PDB entry 6ZZY | electron microscopy, 3.16 A resolution | chains B and C of the 23 polymer chains in the assembly

== Chain B ==
Protein: Photosystem I P700 chlorophyll a apoprotein A2
From: Chlorella ohadii
Notes: EC 1.97.1.12
UniProtKB: W8SUA3 (W8SUA3_CHLSO); residues 6-734 here correspond to UniProt positions 5-733 (UniProt number = residue number - 1)
Chain sequence (731 residues; numbered 4 to 734; the number before each row is that of its first residue):
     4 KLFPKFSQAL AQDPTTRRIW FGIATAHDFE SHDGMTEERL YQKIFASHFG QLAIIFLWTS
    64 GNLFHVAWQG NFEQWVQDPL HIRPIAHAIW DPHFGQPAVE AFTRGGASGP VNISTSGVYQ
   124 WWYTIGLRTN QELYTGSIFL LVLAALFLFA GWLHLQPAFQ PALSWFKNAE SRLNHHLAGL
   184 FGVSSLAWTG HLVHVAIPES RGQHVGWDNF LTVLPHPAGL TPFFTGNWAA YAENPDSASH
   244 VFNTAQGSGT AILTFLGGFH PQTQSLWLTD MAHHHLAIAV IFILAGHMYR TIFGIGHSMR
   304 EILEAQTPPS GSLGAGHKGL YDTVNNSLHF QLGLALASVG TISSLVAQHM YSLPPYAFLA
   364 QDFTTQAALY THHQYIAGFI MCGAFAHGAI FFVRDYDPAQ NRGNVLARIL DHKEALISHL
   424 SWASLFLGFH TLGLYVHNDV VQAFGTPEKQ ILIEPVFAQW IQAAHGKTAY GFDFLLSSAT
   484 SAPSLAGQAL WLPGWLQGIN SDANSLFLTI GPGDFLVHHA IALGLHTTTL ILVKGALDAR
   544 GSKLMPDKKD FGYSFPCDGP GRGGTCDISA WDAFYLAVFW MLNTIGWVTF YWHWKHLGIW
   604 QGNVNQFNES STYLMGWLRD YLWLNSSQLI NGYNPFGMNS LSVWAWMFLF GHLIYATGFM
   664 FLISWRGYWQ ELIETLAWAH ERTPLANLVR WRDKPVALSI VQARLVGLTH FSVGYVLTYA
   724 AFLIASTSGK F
Differences from the reference sequence: insertion (5); conflict Ala241 (Val240 in W8SUA3), Ala402 (Glu401 in W8SUA3), Gln403 (Ala402 in W8SUA3)
Metal / ion sites: 4Fe-4S cluster Fe: Cys560, Cys569 (shared with 2 residues of chain A)
Residues lining bound ligands:
  - beta-carotene (BCR), molecule 1: Leu55, Ile58, Phe59, Trp61, Phe150, Gly182, Leu183, Val186, Ser187
  - beta-carotene (BCR), molecule 2: Phe59, Thr62, Leu66, Trp124, Trp125, Ile128, Leu130, Gly139, Phe142, Leu143, Trp210
  - beta-carotene (BCR), molecule 3: Leu189, Leu223, Phe226, Phe227, Leu279, Val283, Ile286, Leu287, His290, Ile298
  - beta-carotene (BCR), molecule 4: Phe333, Gly336, Leu337, Ala340, Thr344, Met384, Ala387, Phe388, Gly391, Phe394, Phe395, Ala539
  - beta-carotene (BCR), molecule 5: Leu409, Ile412, Leu419, Val536, Leu540
  - beta-carotene (BCR), molecule 6: Leu435, Gly436, Val439
  - beta-carotene (BCR), molecule 7: Trp649, Met650, Phe653, Trp672, Leu675, Ile676, Leu679
  - beta-carotene (BCR), molecule 8: Thr686, Pro687, Leu688, Ala689
  - chlorophyll b (CHL): Trp210, Asp211, Leu214
  - chlorophyll a isomer (CL0): Leu621, Leu625, Trp626
  - chlorophyll a (CLA), molecule 1: Phe6, Phe9, Gly25, Ile26, Ala29, His30, Phe32, His35, Lys46, Ser50, Gln54, Ile57
  - chlorophyll a (CLA), molecule 2: Thr19, Ile22, Trp23, Ile676, Leu679, Ala680, His683, Arg693, Trp694, Arg695, Pro698, Val699, Leu701
  - chlorophyll a (CLA), molecule 3: Trp23, Phe653, Leu656, Ile657, Thr660, Met663, Phe664, Leu701, Val709, Thr712, His713, Val716
  - chlorophyll a (CLA), molecule 4: Ile26, Ala27, Thr28, Ala29, His30, Asp31, His332, Leu335, Leu339, Phe382, Ile383, Cys385, Gly386, Ala389, His390, Ile393, Arg397, Tyr556, Trp574, Phe577, Leu708, Thr712, Val716, Leu720
  - chlorophyll a (CLA), molecule 5: His30, Phe32, Glu33, Tyr44, Ile47, Ser50, His51, Gln54, Leu55, Ile58, Phe169, Arg175, His179, Leu183, Phe184, Leu331, His332, Gln334, Leu335, Ala338, Leu339, Val342
  - chlorophyll a (CLA), molecule 6: His30, Gln54, Ile57, Ile58, Trp61, Leu339, Val342, Ile379, Phe382, Ile383
  - chlorophyll a (CLA), molecule 7: Phe48, Phe52, Leu146, Leu149, Phe150, Ala153, Leu156, His157, Ala161, Phe162, Pro164, Trp168
  - chlorophyll a (CLA), molecule 8: Phe48, His51, Phe52, Leu55, Trp124, Trp168, Phe169, Asn171, Ser174, Arg175, His178, His179, Gly182, Leu183, Phe184, Tyr359
  - chlorophyll a (CLA), molecule 9: Ile57, Leu60, Trp61, Ser63, Gly64, Phe67, His68, Trp71, Gln72, His90, Ala91, Ile92, Trp93, Leu144
  - chlorophyll a (CLA), molecule 10: Ile57, Trp61, Asn65, His68, Val69, Ala89, His90, Asn115, Ile116, Ser117, Thr118, Ser119, Val121, Val646, Trp647, Met650
  - chlorophyll a (CLA), molecule 11: Ile58, Phe59, Trp61, Thr62, Ser119, Gly120, Val121, Trp124, Val186, Ser187, Ala190, Val342, Ile345, Ser346, Val349, Met353, Tyr359, Leu372, His375, His376, Ile379, Ile383
  - chlorophyll a (CLA), molecule 12: Trp61, Asn65, Thr118, Ser119, Ala371, Leu372, Thr374, His375, Tyr378, Ile379, Phe382, Trp647, Met650, Val719, Leu720, Tyr722, Ala723, Ile727
  - chlorophyll a (CLA), molecule 13: His90, Ala91, Ile92, Trp93, Asp94, His96, Phe97, Phe105, Asn115, Ser645, Val646, Trp649
  - chlorophyll a (CLA), molecule 14: Trp124, Thr127, Ile128, Leu183, Phe184, Ser187, Ser188, Trp191, Leu195, Leu269, Leu271, Met274, His277, His278, Ile281, Phe285, Ile345, Leu348, Val349, His352, Met353, Pro358, Tyr359
  - chlorophyll a (CLA), molecule 15: Ile128, Gly129, Leu130, Glu135, Thr138, Gly139, Phe142, Ser187, Ala190, Trp191, Gly193, His194, His197, Val198, Val208, Gly209, Trp210, Phe213
  - chlorophyll a (CLA), molecule 16: Trp168, Asn171, Ser174, His178, Thr294, Ile295, Phe296
  - chlorophyll a (CLA), molecule 17: Ala172, Arg175, Leu176, His179, Leu180, Phe184, Met302, Leu306, Tyr324, Val327, Asn328, Leu337, Ala338, Ser341, Val342, Ile345
  - chlorophyll a (CLA), molecule 18: Leu176, Leu180, Phe184, Ile284, Phe285, Ala288, Met291, Tyr292, Met302, Ile305
  - chlorophyll a (CLA), molecule 19: Asn177, His178, Ala181, Gly182, Val186, Ile286, His290, Tyr292, Thr294, Phe296, Ile298
  - chlorophyll a (CLA), molecule 20: Leu189, Ala190, Thr192, Gly193, Val196, His197, Phe213, Leu214, Val216, Leu217, Pro218, His219, Gly222, Leu223, Phe227, Tyr234, Ile255, Leu256, Leu279
  - chlorophyll a (CLA), molecule 21: Phe226, Trp231, Ala232, Tyr234, Ala235, Leu256, Phe258, His276, Leu279, Ala280, Val283, Ile284, Leu287, Leu493
  - chlorophyll a (CLA), molecule 22: Thr257, Phe258, Gly260, Gly261, Leu269, Asp273, Met274, His276, His277, Ala280, Ile281, Ile284, His352, Leu356, Trp494, Trp498
  - chlorophyll a (CLA), molecule 23: Leu287, Ala288, His290, Met291, Ile298, Gly299, His300
  - chlorophyll a (CLA), molecule 24: Met291, His300, Glu304, Ile305, Ala308, Gln309
  - chlorophyll a (CLA), molecule 25: Ile305, Leu306, Gln309, Leu316, His320, Leu323, Val327, Phe333, Val408, Leu409, Ile412
  - chlorophyll a (CLA), molecule 26: Ala308, Gln309, Thr310, Pro311, Pro312, Ser315, Leu316
  - chlorophyll a (CLA), molecule 27: Ser315, Leu316, Val408, Arg411, Ile412, Asp414, His415, Leu419, His422
  - chlorophyll a (CLA), molecule 28: Leu337, Ala340, Ser341, Thr344, Leu348, Gln351, His352, Tyr354, Ser355, Leu356, Trp498, Leu509, Phe510
  - chlorophyll a (CLA), molecule 29: Thr344, Ser347, Leu348, Gln351, Gln377, Gly381, Met384, Phe388, Leu528, Thr531, Thr532, Leu535, Met584, Thr587, Ile588
  - chlorophyll a (CLA), molecule 30: Gln351, Tyr354, Tyr373, Gln377, Phe460, Ala461, Trp463, Ile464, Gln465, His468, Phe510, Leu511, Ile513, His521, Ile524, Leu528, Val591, Tyr594, Trp595, Lys598
  - chlorophyll a (CLA), molecule 31: Tyr378, Thr434, Leu435, Tyr438, Val520, Ala523, Leu526, Asn586, Gly589, Trp590, Phe593, Leu617, Trp620, Leu621, Leu625, Ser629, Ile633, Phe651, His655, Tyr658, Tyr718, Thr721, Tyr722, Phe725
  - chlorophyll a (CLA), molecule 32: Ala418, His422, Trp425
  - chlorophyll a (CLA), molecule 33: Leu419, His422, Leu423, Trp425, Ala525, Leu528, His529, Thr532
  - chlorophyll a (CLA), molecule 34: Ser421, His422, Ser424, Trp425, Leu428, Phe432
  - chlorophyll a (CLA), molecule 35: Ser424, Ser427, Leu428, Gly431, Phe432, Leu435, Leu526, Thr530, Leu533, Ile534, Leu579, Phe582, Trp583
  - chlorophyll a (CLA), molecule 36: Trp425, Leu428, Phe429, Phe432, His433
  - chlorophyll a (CLA), molecule 37: Trp425, Phe429, Leu430, Ile456, Glu457, Pro458, Val459, Phe460, Ala461, Asp517, Phe518, His521, His522, Ala525, His529
  - chlorophyll a (CLA), molecule 38: Leu435, Val439, Asp442, Leu526, Phe582, Trp583, Asn586, Trp590, Leu617, Leu621, Tyr658, Phe714
  - chlorophyll a (CLA), molecule 39: Gly436, Leu437, Val439, His440, Val443, Phe447, Lys452, Ile454
  - chlorophyll a (CLA), molecule 40: Phe460, Trp463, Phe477
  - chlorophyll a (CLA), molecule 41: Trp463, Ile464, Ala467, His468, Phe477, Leu478, Leu479, Pro486, Trp494, Trp498, Phe510
  - chlorophyll a (CLA), molecule 42: Leu478, Ala485, Pro486, Ala489, Gly490, Leu493, Trp494
  - chlorophyll a (CLA), molecule 43: Tyr636, Trp649, Leu652, Phe653, His655, Leu656, Tyr658, Ala659, Phe662
  - chlorophyll a (CLA), molecule 44: Leu656, Ala659, Thr660, Phe662, Met663, Ile666, Ser667, Tyr671, Trp672, Leu675
  - chlorophyll a (CLA), molecule 45: Leu679, Ala682, His683, Thr686, Ala689, Val692
  - chlorophyll a (CLA), molecule 46: Trp681, Ala682, Arg685, Thr686, Pro687
  - chlorophyll a (CLA), molecule 47: Pro687, Leu688, Ala689, Leu691
  - beta,beta-caroten-4-one (ECH): Gly53, Ile57, Leu60, Leu151
  - phylloquinone (PQN): Trp23, Met663, Phe664, Ser667, Trp668, Arg669, Trp672, Ala700, Leu701, Ala706
  - phosphatidylethanolamine (PTY), molecule 1: Trp210, Asp211, Phe213
  - phosphatidylethanolamine (PTY), molecule 2: Phe429, His433, Thr434, Leu437, Ile454, Ile456, Phe518, His522
  - 4Fe-4S cluster (SF4): Pro559, Cys560, Gly562, Pro563, Thr568, Cys569, Trp668, Ile703, Arg707

== Chain C ==
Protein: Photosystem I iron-sulfur center
From: Chlorella ohadii
Notes: EC 1.97.1.12
UniProtKB: W8SKM2 (W8SKM2_CHLSO); numbering as in UniProt (aligned over 2-81)
Chain sequence (80 residues; each row starts with the number of its first residue):
     2 SHTVKIYDTC IGCTQCVRAC PTDVLEMVPW DGCKANQIAS APRTEDCVGC KRCESACPTD
    62 FLSVRVYLGS ETTRSMGLAY
Metal / ion sites: 4Fe-4S cluster Fe site 1: Cys11, Cys14, Cys17, Cys58; 4Fe-4S cluster Fe site 2: Cys21, Cys48, Cys51, Cys54
Residues lining bound ligands:
  - 4Fe-4S cluster (SF4), molecule 1: Val5, Ala20, Cys21, Pro22, Thr23, Val25, Leu26, Cys48, Val49, Gly50, Cys51, Lys52, Arg53, Cys54, Val67
  - 4Fe-4S cluster (SF4), molecule 2: Cys11, Ile12, Gly13, Cys14, Thr15, Gln16, Cys17, Met28, Ala40, Ala57, Cys58, Pro59, Thr60, Ser64, Val65

== How chain B and chain C interact ==
Contacting residue pairs (30):
  Ala12(B) - Ser71(C)
  Asp16(B) - Glu72(C)
  Thr18(B) - Leu79(C)
  Arg20(B) - Glu72(C)  salt bridge
  Met548(B) - Arg66(C)
  Asp550(B) - Phe62(C)
  Asp550(B) - Arg66(C)  salt bridge
  Phe554(B) - Lys52(C)
  Phe554(B) - Arg66(C)
  Phe554(B) - Val67(C)
  Phe554(B) - Tyr68(C)  hydrophobic
  Asp561(B) - Lys52(C)  salt bridge
  Asp561(B) - Glu55(C)
  Asp561(B) - Arg66(C)  salt bridge
  Gly562(B) - Lys52(C)
  Gly564(B) - Ser56(C)  hydrogen bond (backbone-side chain)
  Arg565(B) - Phe62(C)
  Arg565(B) - Leu63(C)
  Arg669(B) - Met77(C)
  Gln673(B) - Tyr81(C)  hydrogen bond
  Ile676(B) - Tyr81(C)
  Glu677(B) - Tyr81(C)
  Ala680(B) - Tyr81(C)  hydrophobic
  Glu684(B) - Tyr81(C)
  Lys697(B) - Thr74(C)  hydrogen bond
  Lys697(B) - Leu79(C)
  Lys697(B) - Tyr81(C)  hydrogen bond (side chain-backbone)
  Pro698(B) - Tyr81(C)  hydrogen bond (backbone-side chain)
  Val699(B) - Leu79(C)  hydrophobic
  Val699(B) - Tyr81(C)
Other interface residues (no listed pair), chain B (27 interface residues in all): Gln15, Pro17, Leu547, Pro549, Pro559, Pro563, Trp694
Other interface residues (no listed pair), chain C (17 interface residues in all): Leu69, Thr73, Gly78

== In short ==
27 residues of chain B and 17 residues of chain C are in contact, with 5 hydrogen bonds and 4 salt bridges.
Among the polar pairs are Arg20(B)-Glu72(C), Asp550(B)-Arg66(C) and Asp561(B)-Lys52(C).
Chain B is Photosystem I P700 chlorophyll a apoprotein A2 and chain C is Photosystem I iron-sulfur center,
both from Chlorella ohadii; the structure, Structure of high-light grown Chlorella ohadii photosystem I, was
determined by electron microscopy together with 6ZZX and 7A4P from the same study.
